6OZ8 - chains A and C of the 4 polymer chains in the assembly; structure by X-ray diffraction, 2.70 A resolution.

== Chain A (and C) ==
Protein: Aspartate 1 decarboxylase beta chain
From: Mycobacterium tuberculosis (strain ATCC 25618 / H37Rv)
Notes: chain C of this document is another copy of the same molecule, construct and numbering; everything in this record applies to it too
Reference sequence: P9WIL3 (PAND_MYCTU); numbering as in UniProt (aligned over 1-24)
Chain sequence (24 residues; numbered 1 to 24; the number before each row is that of its first residue):
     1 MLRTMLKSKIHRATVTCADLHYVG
From the paper describing this entry:
  - mutagenesis - H21R (0.184 (0.003) s-1): decreased catalytic activity

== How chain A and chain C interact ==
Residue-residue contacts - 7 pairs, chain A then chain C:
  K7(A) - R3(C)
  H21(A) - R12(C)  hydrogen bond
  Y22(A) - H11(C)  hydrogen bond (backbone-side chain)
  Y22(A) - R12(C)
  V23(A) - H11(C)
  G24(A) - K9(C)  hydrogen bond (backbone-side chain)
  G24(A) - H11(C)
Interface residues without a listed pair, chain A (6 interface residues in all): L20
Interface residues without a listed pair, chain C (5 interface residues in all): M1

== Overview ==
6 residues of chain A face 5 of chain C across their interface, with 3 hydrogen bonds. Polar contacts include
H21(A)-R12(C), Y22(A)-H11(C) and G24(A)-K9(C). From the paper: H21R of chain A reduces catalytic activity.
Chain A and chain C are both Aspartate 1 decarboxylase beta chain (Mycobacterium tuberculosis (strain ATCC
25618 / H37Rv)); the structure, Crystal structure of Mtb aspartate decarboxylase in active form, was
determined by X-ray diffraction (same publication as 6OYY, 6P02 and 6P1Y).
